PDB entry 7YHS | electron microscopy, 3.37 A resolution | chains C and M of the 13 polymer chains in the assembly

[Chain C]
Protein: CRISPR-associated protein Csy3
Source organism: Pseudomonas aeruginosa
Reference sequence: A0A659BSG0 (A0A659BSG0_PSEAI); residues 20-361 here correspond to UniProt positions 1-342 (UniProt number = residue number - 19)
Chain sequence (342 residues; numbered 20 to 361; the number before each row is that of its first residue):
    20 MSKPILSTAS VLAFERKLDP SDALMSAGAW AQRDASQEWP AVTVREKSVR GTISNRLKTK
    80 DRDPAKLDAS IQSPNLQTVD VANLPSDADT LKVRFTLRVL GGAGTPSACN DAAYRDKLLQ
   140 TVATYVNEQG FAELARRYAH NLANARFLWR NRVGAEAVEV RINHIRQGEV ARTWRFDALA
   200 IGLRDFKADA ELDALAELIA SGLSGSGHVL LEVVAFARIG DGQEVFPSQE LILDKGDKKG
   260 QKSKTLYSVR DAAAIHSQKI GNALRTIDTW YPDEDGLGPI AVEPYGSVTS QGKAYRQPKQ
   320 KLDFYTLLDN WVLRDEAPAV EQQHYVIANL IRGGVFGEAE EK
Unresolved in the structure: 20-24, 68-95, 251-262, 358-361

[Chain M]
Molecule: 60-nt RNA strand
Source organism: Pseudomonas aeruginosa
Sequence (60 nucleotides; numbered 1 to 60; the number before each row is that of its first residue):
     1 CUAAGAAAUU CACGGCGGGC UUGAUGUCCG CGUCUACCUG GUUCACUGCC GUGUAGGCAG
Unresolved in the structure: 59-60

[How chain C and chain M interact]
Contacting residue pairs (31):
  Phe33(C) with U35(M), sugar contact
  Glu34(C) with U35(M), sugar contact
  Arg35(C) with U35(M), phosphate contact; A36(M), phosphate contact; C37(M), salt bridge to the phosphate
  Val98(C) with U43(M), phosphate contact
  Trp168(C) with C38(M), base contact
  Ser247(C) with U39(M), phosphate contact
  Gln248(C) with U39(M), base contact; G40(M), hydrogen bond to the phosphate
  Glu249(C) with U39(M), base contact
  Leu250(C) with U39(M), base contact
  Lys263(C) with U42(M), base contact
  His275(C) with U39(M), salt bridge to the phosphate
  Gln277(C) with C37(M), sugar contact; U39(M), hydrogen bond to the phosphate
  Lys278(C) with C38(M), hydrogen bond to the sugar; U39(M), phosphate contact; G40(M), salt bridge to the phosphate
  Asn281(C) with C38(M), hydrogen bond to the base
  Arg284(C) with C38(M), salt bridge to the phosphate
  Glu302(C) with C38(M), phosphate contact
  Val307(C) with C38(M), base contact
  Thr308(C) with C38(M), base contact
  Ser309(C) with C38(M), hydrogen bond to the base
  Arg351(C) with A36(M), sugar contact
  Gly352(C) with A36(M), sugar contact
  Gly353(C) with U35(M), sugar contact; A36(M), sugar contact
  Val354(C) with U35(M), base contact; A36(M), base contact
Interface residues without a listed pair, chain C (25 interface residues in all): Ala32, Arg169
Interface residues without a listed pair, chain M (9 interface residues in all): G41

[Overview]
25 residues of chain C face 9 of chain M across their interface; the contacts include 5 hydrogen bonds and 4
salt bridges. Polar pairs include Asn281(C)-C38(M), Ser309(C)-C38(M) and Lys278(C)-C38(M).
Chain C is CRISPR-associated protein Csy3 and chain M is a 60-nt RNA strand, both from Pseudomonas aeruginosa;
the structure, Structure of Csy-AcrIF4-dsDNA, was determined by electron microscopy.
